Entry 7ZGM (X-ray diffraction, 1.43 A resolution); this record covers chain A.

[Chain A]
Protein: Glycoside hydrolase family 92 protein
Source organism: Phocaeicola massiliensis B84634
UniProt: U6RD63 (U6RD63_9BACT); the construct lacks a stretch of the UniProt sequence, so the offset changes along the chain: 30-86 = UniProt 30-86; 87-728 = UniProt 89-730
Chain sequence (709 residues; row label = number of the first residue in the row; a row labelled like 86A-86B holds insertion residues (86A, then the next letters in order)):
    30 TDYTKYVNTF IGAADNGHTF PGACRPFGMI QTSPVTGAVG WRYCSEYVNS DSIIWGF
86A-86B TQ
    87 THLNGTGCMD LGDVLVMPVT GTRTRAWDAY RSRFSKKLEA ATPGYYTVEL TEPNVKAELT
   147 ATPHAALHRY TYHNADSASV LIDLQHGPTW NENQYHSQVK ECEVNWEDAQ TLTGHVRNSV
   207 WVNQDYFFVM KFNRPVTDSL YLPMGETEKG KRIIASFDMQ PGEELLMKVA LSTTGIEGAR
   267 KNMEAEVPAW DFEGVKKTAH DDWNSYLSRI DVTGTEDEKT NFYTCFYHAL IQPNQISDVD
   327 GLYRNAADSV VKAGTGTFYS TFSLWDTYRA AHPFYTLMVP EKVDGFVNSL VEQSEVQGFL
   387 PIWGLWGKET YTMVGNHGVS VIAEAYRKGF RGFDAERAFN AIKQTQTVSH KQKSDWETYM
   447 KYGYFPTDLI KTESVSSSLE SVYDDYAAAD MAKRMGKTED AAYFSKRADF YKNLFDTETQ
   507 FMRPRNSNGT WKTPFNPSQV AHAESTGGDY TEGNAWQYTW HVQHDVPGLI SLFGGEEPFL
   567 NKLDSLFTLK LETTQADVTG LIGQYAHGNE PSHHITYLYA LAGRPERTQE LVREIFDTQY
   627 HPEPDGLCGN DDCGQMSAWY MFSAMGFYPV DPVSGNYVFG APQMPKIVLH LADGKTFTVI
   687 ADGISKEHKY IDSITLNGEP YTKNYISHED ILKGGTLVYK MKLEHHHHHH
Unresolved in the structure: 530-531, 732-736
Sequence notes: expression tag (729-736)
Cystine bridges: Cys73-Cys94
Metal / ion sites: K+ site 1: Arg71, Thr175; K+ site 2: Leu97, Asp99, Asn204, Gln210; Na+ site 1 near Ser121 (its only coordinating residue here); K+ site 3: Lys122, Glu125; Na+ site 2: Ala161, Met245; Na+ site 3: Ala161, Phe243; Na+ site 4: Asn204, Val208, Gln210; Na+ site 5: Thr259, Ile322, Asp324; Na+ site 6 near Tyr345 (its only coordinating residue here); Na+ site 7: Ser346, Gln379; Na+ site 8: Tyr354, Ser406, Glu410; Na+ site 9: Arg355, Pro655, Val656; 3 more Na+ sites not listed; 1 more Ca2+ sites not listed
From the paper describing this entry:
  - binding site for K+: Tyr72 (proposed by the authors, not directly observed)

[Overview]
The K+ site 1 is built by Arg71 and Thr175. Leu97, Asp99, Asn204 and Gln210 coordinate K+ site 2. From the
paper: a binding site for K+ at Tyr72.
Chain A is Glycoside hydrolase family 92 protein (Phocaeicola massiliensis B84634); the structure, Plant
N-glycan specific alpha-1,3-mannosidase, was determined by X-ray diffraction.
